1UK8 - chain A; structure by X-ray diffraction, 1.60 A resolution.

== Chain A ==
Name: 2-hydroxy-6-oxo-7-methylocta-2,4-dienoate hydrolase
From: Pseudomonas fluorescens
Notes: EC 3.7.1.9
UniProt: P96965 (P96965_PSEFL); residues 1-282 here = UniProt positions 1-282
Chain sequence (282 residues; each row starts with the number of its first residue):
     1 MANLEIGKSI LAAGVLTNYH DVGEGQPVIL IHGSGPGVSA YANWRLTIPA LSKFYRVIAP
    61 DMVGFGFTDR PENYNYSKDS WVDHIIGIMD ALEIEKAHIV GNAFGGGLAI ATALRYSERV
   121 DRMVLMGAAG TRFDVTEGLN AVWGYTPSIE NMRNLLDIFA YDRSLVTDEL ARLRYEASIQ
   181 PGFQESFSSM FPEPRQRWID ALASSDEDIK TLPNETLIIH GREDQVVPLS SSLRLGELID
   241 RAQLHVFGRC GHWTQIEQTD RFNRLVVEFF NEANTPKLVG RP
Not modelled in the structure: 1-2, 274-282
Differences from the reference sequence: engineered mutation Ala103 (Ser in P96965)
Residues lining bound ligands:
  - pentanoic acid (LEA), molecule 1: Gly33, Ser34, Ala103, Phe104, Ala129, Phe133, Leu139, Trp143, Phe159, Leu202, Val226, Val227, His252
  - pentanoic acid (LEA), molecule 2: Arg222, Leu229, Leu233, Gly236, Glu237, Ala242, Gln243, Leu244, Val246, Phe247, Gly248

== In short ==
Chain A binds pentanoic acid.
Chain A is 2-hydroxy-6-oxo-7-methylocta-2,4-dienoate hydrolase (Pseudomonas fluorescens); the structure,
Crystal structure of a meta-cleavage product hydrolase (CumD) complexed with n-valerate, was determined by
X-ray diffraction (same publication as 1UK6, 1UK7, 1UK9, 1UKA and 1UKB).
